PDB entry 7N38 | X-ray diffraction, 1.22 A resolution | chain A

[Chain A]
Molecule: Gamma-crystallin S
Source organism: Homo sapiens
UniProtKB: P22914 (CRYGS_HUMAN); numbering as in UniProt (aligned over 2-178)
Amino-acid sequence (178 residues; each row starts with the number of its first residue):
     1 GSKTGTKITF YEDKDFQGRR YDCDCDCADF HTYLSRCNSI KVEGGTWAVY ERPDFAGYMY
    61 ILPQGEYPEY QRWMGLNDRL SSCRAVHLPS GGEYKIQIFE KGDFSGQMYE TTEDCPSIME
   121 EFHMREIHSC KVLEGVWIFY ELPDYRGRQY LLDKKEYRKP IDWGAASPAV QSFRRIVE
Unresolved in the structure: 1-4
Sequence notes: expression tag (1); engineered mutation Asp15 (Asn in P22914), Asp54 (Asn in P22914), Glu93 (Gln in P22914), Glu121 (Gln in P22914), Asp144 (Asn in P22914)
Cystine bridges: Cys23-Cys27
Curated features (UniProtKB/Swiss-Prot):
  - region: Ser2 to Gly5 (N-terminal arm)
  - modified residue: Ser2 (N-acetylserine)
  - natural variant: Phe10 to Tyr11 (sequence variant, change not given here; In CTRCT20; uncertain significance), Gly18 (G18V: In CTRCT20), Asp26 (D26G: In CTRCT20; uncertain significance), Ser39 (S39C: In CTRCT20; uncertain significance)

[In short]
Chain A is Gamma-crystallin S (Homo sapiens); the structure, Crystal structure of 5-site deamidated variant of
human gamma(S)-crystallin, was determined by X-ray diffraction together with 7N36, 7N37, 7N39, 7N3A and 7N3B
from the same study.
